Entry 4YEE (X-ray diffraction, 2.00 A resolution); this record covers chain A.

== Chain A ==
Molecule: 5'-AMP-activated protein kinase subunit beta-2
Organism: Rattus norvegicus
Reference sequence: Q9QZH4 (AAKB2_RAT); residues 75-156 here correspond to UniProt positions 74-155 (UniProt number = residue number - 1)
Sequence (90 residues; row label = number of the first residue in the row):
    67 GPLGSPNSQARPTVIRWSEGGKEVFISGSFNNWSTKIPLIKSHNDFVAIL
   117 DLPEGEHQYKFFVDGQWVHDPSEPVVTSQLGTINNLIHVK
Disordered / not traced: 67-74
Differences from the reference sequence: expression tag (67-74)
Swiss-Prot annotation at these positions:
  - modified residue: S95 (Phosphoserine), S108 (Phosphoserine), T148 (Phosphothreonine)

== Summary ==
Chain A is 5'-AMP-activated protein kinase subunit beta-2 (Rattus norvegicus); the structure, beta2
carbohydrate binding module (CBM) of AMP-activated protein kinase (AMPK) in complex with
glucosyl-beta-cyclodextrin, was determined by X-ray diffraction (same publication as 4YEF and 4Y0G).
